PDB entry 9F62 | electron microscopy, 5.44 A resolution (low resolution: residue-level contacts below are approximate; hydrogen-bond / salt-bridge calls are withheld) | chains 5s and 5t of the 214 polymer chains in the assembly

Chain 5s:
Name: Mitochondrial NADH:ubiquinone oxidoreductase 32 kDa subunit
From: Chlamydomonas reinhardtii
Notes: EC 1.6.5.3, 1.6.99.3
UniProt: Q6S7R7 (Q6S7R7_CHLRE); residue numbers follow UniProt; this construct covers 1-312
Chain sequence (312 residues; numbered 1 to 312; the number before each row is that of its first residue):
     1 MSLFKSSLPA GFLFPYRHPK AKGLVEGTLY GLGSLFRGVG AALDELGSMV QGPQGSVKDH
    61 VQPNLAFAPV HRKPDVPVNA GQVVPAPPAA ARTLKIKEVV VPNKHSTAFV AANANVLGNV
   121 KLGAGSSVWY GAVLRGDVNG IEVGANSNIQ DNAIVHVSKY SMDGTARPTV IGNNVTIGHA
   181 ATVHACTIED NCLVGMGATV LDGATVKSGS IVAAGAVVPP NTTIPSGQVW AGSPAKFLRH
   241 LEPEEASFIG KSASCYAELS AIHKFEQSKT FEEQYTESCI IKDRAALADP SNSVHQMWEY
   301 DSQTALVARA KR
Bound ions: Zn2+: His-156, His-184
Small-molecule neighbours: crotonyl coenzyme A (COO): Gln-150, Thr-176, Gly-178, His-179, Leu-193, Val-194, Gly-195, Met-196, Ile-211, Val-212, Ala-213, Ala-214, Val-229, Ala-231, Leu-238, Arg-239, Phe-248, Ser-252, Tyr-256

Chain 5t:
Name: CAG2 - CA-like
From: Chlamydomonas reinhardtii
UniProt: A8JFK6 (A8JFK6_CHLRE); residues 1-279 here = UniProt positions 1-279
Chain sequence (279 residues; each row starts with the number of its first residue):
     1 MLKRVGQSLV PFARAGLTQT AESFRGVSSQ FFDAPNGPSV KQVLIEDEWY NRQRSIFPLL
    61 DKEPYYPVDV FVAPNAVVCG DVDIYGGASV FFGAVLRGDL NKIRLGNRSA ILDRAVVHAA
   121 RAVPTGLNAA TLIGEKVTVE PYAVLRSCRV EPKVIIGARS VVCEGAVVES ESILAPNSVV
   181 PPARRIPSGE LWGGSPAKFI RKLTDHERDR VLDDVSTHYH NLATMFRREA LEPGTAWRDV
   241 EAWRQKLVDQ GEYEWINFRE QKYLMRLQHE AEALEKLTH
Unresolved in the structure: 1-25, 279
Small-molecule neighbours: crotonyl coenzyme A (COO): His-118, Arg-146, Cys-163, Glu-164, Val-179, Pro-181, Pro-182, Arg-184, Ser-195, Pro-196

Interface between chain 5s and chain 5t:
Contacting residue pairs (110; chain 5s residue first):
  Met-1(5s) / Glu-260(5t)
  Met-1(5s) / Tyr-263(5t)
  Ser-2(5s) / Glu-260(5t)
  Ser-2(5s) / Tyr-263(5t)
  Phe-12(5s) / Arg-259(5t)
  Leu-13(5s) / Asn-257(5t)
  Phe-14(5s) / Trp-255(5t)
  Phe-14(5s) / Ile-256(5t)
  Phe-14(5s) / Asn-257(5t)
  Tyr-16(5s) / Tyr-253(5t)
  Tyr-16(5s) / Glu-254(5t)
  Tyr-16(5s) / Trp-255(5t)
  Tyr-16(5s) / Ile-256(5t)
  Arg-17(5s) / Glu-241(5t)
  Arg-17(5s) / Gln-245(5t)
  Arg-17(5s) / Trp-255(5t)
  Ala-41(5s) / Arg-238(5t)
  Asp-44(5s) / Arg-238(5t)
  Asp-59(5s) / Gly-234(5t)
  Asp-59(5s) / Thr-235(5t)
  Asp-59(5s) / Ala-236(5t)
  His-60(5s) / Ala-236(5t)
  His-60(5s) / Asp-239(5t)
  Val-61(5s) / Ala-236(5t)
  Gln-62(5s) / Tyr-50(5t)
  Gln-62(5s) / Asn-51(5t)
  Pro-63(5s) / Asn-51(5t)
  Asn-64(5s) / Ile-45(5t)
  Asn-64(5s) / Glu-48(5t)
  Asn-64(5s) / Trp-49(5t)
  Asn-64(5s) / Tyr-50(5t)
  Asn-64(5s) / Asn-51(5t)
  Ala-112(5s) / Asn-51(5t)
  Ala-112(5s) / Gln-53(5t)
  Asn-113(5s) / Gln-53(5t)
  Asn-113(5s) / Val-77(5t)
  Trp-129(5s) / Arg-97(5t)
  Tyr-130(5s) / Gln-53(5t)
  Tyr-130(5s) / Phe-57(5t)
  Tyr-130(5s) / Val-77(5t)
  Tyr-130(5s) / Arg-97(5t)
  Gly-131(5s) / Arg-114(5t)
  Asp-151(5s) / Val-95(5t)
  Asp-151(5s) / Arg-97(5t)
  Asn-152(5s) / Gly-93(5t)
  Asn-152(5s) / Arg-114(5t)
  His-179(5s) / Arg-97(5t)
  His-179(5s) / His-118(5t)
  His-179(5s) / Val-144(5t)
  Ala-180(5s) / Arg-159(5t)
  Met-196(5s) / Val-144(5t)
  Met-196(5s) / Glu-164(5t)
  Gly-197(5s) / Arg-159(5t)
  Ala-214(5s) / Val-179(5t)
  Cys-255(5s) / Leu-100(5t)
  Cys-255(5s) / Arg-121(5t)
  Tyr-256(5s) / His-118(5t)
  Tyr-256(5s) / Arg-146(5t)
  Glu-258(5s) / Val-27(5t)
  Leu-259(5s) / Arg-97(5t)
  Leu-259(5s) / Asp-99(5t)
  Leu-259(5s) / Leu-100(5t)
  Ala-261(5s) / Val-27(5t)
  Ala-261(5s) / Ser-29(5t)
  Ile-262(5s) / Phe-31(5t)
  His-263(5s) / Arg-97(5t)
  His-263(5s) / Asp-99(5t)
  Lys-264(5s) / Ser-29(5t)
  Phe-265(5s) / Ser-29(5t)
  Phe-265(5s) / Gln-30(5t)
  Phe-265(5s) / Phe-31(5t)
  Glu-266(5s) / Arg-54(5t)
  Glu-266(5s) / Pro-58(5t)
  Glu-266(5s) / Leu-60(5t)
  Gln-267(5s) / Ile-45(5t)
  Gln-267(5s) / Arg-52(5t)
  Ser-268(5s) / Gln-42(5t)
  Ser-268(5s) / Val-43(5t)
  Lys-269(5s) / Ser-39(5t)
  Lys-269(5s) / Gln-42(5t)
  Lys-269(5s) / Arg-52(5t)
  Thr-270(5s) / Val-43(5t)
  Thr-270(5s) / Arg-52(5t)
  Thr-270(5s) / Phe-258(5t)
  Phe-271(5s) / Arg-52(5t)
  Glu-272(5s) / Tyr-253(5t)
  Glu-272(5s) / Phe-258(5t)
  Glu-273(5s) / Pro-38(5t)
  Glu-273(5s) / Ser-39(5t)
  Glu-273(5s) / Val-40(5t)
  Glu-273(5s) / Lys-41(5t)
  Glu-273(5s) / Phe-258(5t)
  Glu-273(5s) / Lys-262(5t)
  Gln-274(5s) / Arg-54(5t)
  Thr-276(5s) / Phe-258(5t)
  Thr-276(5s) / Arg-259(5t)
  Glu-277(5s) / Asn-36(5t)
  Ile-281(5s) / Asn-36(5t)
  Arg-284(5s) / Pro-35(5t)
  Arg-284(5s) / Asn-36(5t)
  Gln-303(5s) / Phe-32(5t)
  Gln-303(5s) / Asp-33(5t)
  Gln-303(5s) / Ala-34(5t)
  Gln-303(5s) / Asn-36(5t)
  Gln-303(5s) / Gly-37(5t)
  Gln-303(5s) / Arg-266(5t)
  Thr-304(5s) / Arg-259(5t)
  Ala-305(5s) / Arg-259(5t)
  Leu-306(5s) / Arg-259(5t)
  Ala-308(5s) / Tyr-263(5t)
Also at the interface, not in a pair above, chain 5s (66 interface residues in all): Lys-5, Pro-19, Tyr-30, Arg-37, Phe-67, Val-110, Ala-111, Ser-233, Cys-279, Ile-280, Asp-283, Asp-301
Also at the interface, not in a pair above, chain 5t (69 interface residues in all): Glu-46, Leu-59, Cys-79, Ala-115, Val-116, Val-161, Ser-195, Val-240, Arg-244, Val-248

In short:
66 residues of chain 5s face 69 of chain 5t across their interface. Crotonyl coenzyme A is bound between chain
5s and chain 5t. His-156(5s) and His-184(5s) coordinate Zn2+.
Chain 5s is Mitochondrial NADH:ubiquinone oxidoreductase 32 kDa subunit and chain 5t is CAG2 - CA-like, both
from Chlamydomonas reinhardtii; the structure, Subtomogram average of the Chlamydomonas reinhardtii
mitochondrial respirasome I2 III4 IV6, was determined by electron microscopy, deposited together with 9F5X,
9F5Y, 9F5Z, 9F60 and 9F61.
